PDB entry 8XVE | electron microscopy, 3.00 A resolution | chains A and B of the 6 polymer chains in the assembly

# Chain A
Name: Isoform Gnas-2 of Guanine nucleotide-binding protein G(s) subunit alpha isoforms short
Source organism: Homo sapiens
Amino-acid sequence (261 residues; row label = number of the first residue in the row; note: 131 numbers in that range are skipped by the numbering (no residue carries them; nothing is unmodelled there); numbers below 1 keep their minus sign (His-7 is residue -7)):
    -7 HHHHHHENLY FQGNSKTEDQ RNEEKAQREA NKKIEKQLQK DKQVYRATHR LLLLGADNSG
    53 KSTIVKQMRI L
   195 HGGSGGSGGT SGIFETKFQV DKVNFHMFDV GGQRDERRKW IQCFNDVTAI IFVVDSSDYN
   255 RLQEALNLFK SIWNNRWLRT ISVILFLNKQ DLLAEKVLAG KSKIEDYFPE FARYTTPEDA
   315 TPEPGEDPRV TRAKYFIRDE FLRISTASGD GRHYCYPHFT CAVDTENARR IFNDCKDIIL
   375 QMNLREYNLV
Unresolved in the structure: -7 to 8, 195-205

# Chain B
Name: Guanine nucleotide-binding protein G(I)/G(S)/G(T) subunit beta-1
Source organism: Homo sapiens
Reference sequence: P62873 (GBB1_HUMAN); residues 2-340 here = UniProt positions 2-340
Amino-acid sequence (346 residues; each row starts with the number of its first residue; numbers below 1 keep their minus sign (Ile-5 is residue -5)):
    -5 IGRARGFSEL DQLRQEAEQL KNQIRDARKA CADATLSQIT NNIDPVGRIQ MRTRRTLRGH
    55 LAKIYAMHWG TDSRLLVSAS QDGKLIIWDS YTTNKVHAIP LRSSWVMTCA YAPSGNYVAC
   115 GGLDNICSIY NLKTREGNVR VSRELAGHTG YLSCCRFLDD NQIVTSSGDT TCALWDIETG
   175 QQTTTFTGHT GDVMSLSLAP DTRLFVSGAC DASAKLWDVR EGMCRQTFTG HESDINAICF
   235 FPNGNAFATG SDDATCRLFD LRADQELMTY SHDNIICGIT SVSFSKSGRL LLAGYDDFNC
   295 NVWDALKADR AGVLAGHDNR VSCLGVTDDG MAVATGSWDS FLKIWN
Unresolved in the structure: -5 to 2
Sequence notes: expression tag (-5 to 1)
UniProt features mapped onto this chain:
  - modified residue: Ser2 (N-acetylserine), His266 (Phosphohistidine)
  - natural variant: Leu30 (L30F: In MRD42; uncertain significance), Arg52 (R52G: In MRD42), Gly64 (G64V: In MRD42), Asp76 (D76E: In MRD42; D76G: In MRD42), Gly77 (G77S: In MRD42), Lys78 (K78R: In MRD42), Ile80 (I80N: In MRD42; I80T: In MRD42), His91 (H91R: In MRD42; uncertain significance), Ala92 (A92T: In MRD42), Pro94 (P94S: In MRD42), Leu95 (L95P: In MRD42), Arg96 (R96L: In MRD42), 5 further natural variant entries in UniProt

# How chain A and chain B interact
Contacting residue pairs (53; chain A residue first):
  Gln19(A) with Asp83(B), hydrogen bond; Thr86(B), hydrogen bond; Asn88(B), hydrogen bond
  Asn23(A) with Asn88(B); Lys89(B), hydrogen bond (side chain-backbone)
  Ile26(A) with Lys89(B); Val90(B); His91(B); Ala92(B), hydrophobic
  Glu27(A) with Lys89(B), salt bridge
  Leu30(A) with Gly53(B); Lys78(B); Lys89(B)
  Asp33(A) with Lys78(B), salt bridge
  Lys34(A) with Leu55(B)
  Tyr37(A) with Ala56(B); Asp76(B)
  Arg38(A) with Leu55(B), hydrogen bond (side chain-backbone)
  Ile207(A) with Trp99(B); Leu117(B), hydrophobic
  Phe222(A) with Trp99(B), hydrophobic
  Gly226(A) with Asn119(B); Thr143(B)
  Gln227(A) with Leu117(B); Asn119(B); Gly144(B); Tyr145(B)
  Arg228(A) with Gly162(B), hydrogen bond (side chain-backbone); Asp163(B); Thr164(B); Asp186(B), salt bridge
  Glu230(A) with Asp186(B)
  Arg232(A) with Cys204(B); Asp228(B), salt bridge
  Lys233(A) with Tyr145(B); Met188(B); Cys204(B), hydrogen bond; Asp228(B), salt bridge; Asn230(B)
  Trp234(A) with Leu117(B), hydrophobic
  Gln236(A) with Arg314(B), hydrogen bond; Trp332(B)
  Cys237(A) with Lys57(B), hydrogen bond (backbone-side chain); Tyr59(B), hydrophobic; Gln75(B), hydrogen bond; Trp99(B); Met101(B), hydrophobic
  Phe238(A) with Trp99(B), hydrophobic; Leu117(B), hydrophobic
  Asn239(A) with Trp332(B)
  Trp271(A) with Asp290(B); Arg314(B); Trp332(B), hydrophobic
Interface residues without a listed pair, chain A (27 interface residues in all): Arg20, Arg42, Gly206, Arg270
Interface residues without a listed pair, chain B (39 interface residues in all): Ile80, Asp118, Gly185, Asp246, Cys271, Asn313

# Overview
The interface between chain A and chain B involves 27 residues on one side and 39 on the other; the contacts
include 10 hydrogen bonds and 5 salt bridges. Polar pairs include Glu27(A)-Lys89(B), Asp33(A)-Lys78(B) and
Arg228(A)-Asp186(B).
Chain A is Isoform Gnas-2 of Guanine nucleotide-binding protein G(s) subunit alpha isoforms short and chain B
is Guanine nucleotide-binding protein G(I)/G(S)/G(T) subunit beta-1, both from Homo sapiens; the structure,
Cryo-EM structure of ETBR bound with BQ3020, was determined by electron microscopy (same publication as 8XVH
and 8XVI).
